7XVM - chains H and I of the 22 polymer chains in the assembly; structure by X-ray diffraction, 2.84 A resolution.

# Chain H
Name: Histone H2B type 1-J
From: Homo sapiens
UniProt: P06899 (H2B1J_HUMAN); residues 0-125 here correspond to UniProt positions 1-126 (UniProt number = residue number + 1)
Amino-acid sequence (128 residues; each row starts with the number of its first residue; numbers below 1 keep their minus sign (Gly-2 is residue -2)):
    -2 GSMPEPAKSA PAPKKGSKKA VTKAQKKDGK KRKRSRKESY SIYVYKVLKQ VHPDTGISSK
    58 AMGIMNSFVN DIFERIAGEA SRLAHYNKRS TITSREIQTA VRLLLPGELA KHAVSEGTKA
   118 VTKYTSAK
Disordered / not traced: -2 to 27
Differences from the reference sequence: expression tag (-2 to -1)
UniProt features mapped onto this chain:
  - modified residue: Pro1 (N-acetylproline), Glu2 (ADP-ribosyl glutamic acid), Lys5 (N6-(2-hydroxyisobutyryl)lysine), Ser6 (ADP-ribosylserine), Lys11 (N6-(beta-hydroxybutyryl)lysine), Lys12 (N6-(2-hydroxyisobutyryl)lysine), Ser14 (Phosphoserine), Lys15 (N6-acetyllysine), Lys16 (N6-(beta-hydroxybutyryl)lysine), Lys20 (N6-(2-hydroxyisobutyryl)lysine), Lys23 (N6-(2-hydroxyisobutyryl)lysine), Lys24 (N6-(2-hydroxyisobutyryl)lysine), Lys34 (N6-(2-hydroxyisobutyryl)lysine), Glu35 (PolyADP-ribosyl glutamic acid), Ser36 (Phosphoserine), Lys43 (N6-(2-hydroxyisobutyryl)lysine), Lys46 (N6-(2-hydroxyisobutyryl)lysine), Lys57 (N6,N6-dimethyllysine), Arg79 (Dimethylated arginine), Lys85 (N6,N6,N6-trimethyllysine) and 6 more in UniProt
  - glycosylation: Ser112 (O-linked (GlcNAc) serine)
  - cross-link (Glycyl lysine isopeptide (Lys-Gly)): Lys5 (interchain with G-Cter in SUMO2), Lys20 (interchain with G-Cter in SUMO2), Lys34 (interchain with G-Cter in ubiquitin), Lys120 (interchain with G-Cter in ubiquitin)

# Chain I
Molecule: 169-nt DNA strand
From: synthetic construct
Sequence (169 nucleotides; numbered -82 to 86; the number before each row is that of its first residue; numbers below 1 keep their minus sign (DG-82 is residue -82)):
   -82 GCTTTTTTTT TTCACAATCC CGGTGCCGAG GCCGCTCAAT TGGTCGTAGA CAGCTCTAGC
   -22 ACCGCTTAAA CGCACGTACG GAATCCGTAC GTGCGTTTAA GCGGTGCTAG AGCTGTCTAC
    38 GACCAATTGA GCGGCCTCGG CACCGGGATT GTGAAAAAAA AAAGCTGCA
Bound ions: Ca2+ site 1: DG-52 (shared with 1 residue of chain J); K+: DT-26, DA-25; Ca2+ site 2 near DG29 (its only coordinating residue here); Ca2+ site 3: DG51 (shared with 1 residue of chain J)

# How chain H and chain I interact
Residue-residue contacts (20):
  Lys28(H) - DT-28(I)  base contact
  Lys28(H) - DC-27(I)  sugar contact
  Arg29(H) - DC-27(I)  phosphate contact
  Lys30(H) - DG50(I)  phosphate contact
  Lys30(H) - DG51(I)  phosphate contact
  Arg31(H) - DT-26(I)  sugar contact
  Arg31(H) - DA-25(I)  salt bridge to the phosphate
  Arg31(H) - DG50(I)  sugar contact
  Arg31(H) - DG51(I)  hydrogen bond to the phosphate
  Ser32(H) - DG50(I)  phosphate contact
  Arg33(H) - DC49(I)  hydrogen bond to the sugar
  Arg33(H) - DG50(I)  phosphate contact
  Lys34(H) - DC49(I)  phosphate contact
  Lys34(H) - DG50(I)  hydrogen bond to the phosphate
  Glu35(H) - DC49(I)  phosphate contact
  Ser36(H) - DC49(I)  phosphate contact
  Ile39(H) - DG48(I)  phosphate contact
  Ile39(H) - DC49(I)  phosphate contact
  Tyr40(H) - DG48(I)  hydrogen bond to the phosphate
  Lys43(H) - DG48(I)  salt bridge to the phosphate
Also at the interface, not in a pair above, chain H (13 interface residues in all): Thr88
Also at the interface, not in a pair above, chain I (9 interface residues in all): DG38

# In short
Chain H and chain I form an interface of 13 and 9 residues respectively; the contacts include 4 hydrogen bonds
and 2 salt bridges. Among the polar pairs are Arg33(H)-DC49(I), Arg31(H)-DG51(I) and Lys34(H)-DG50(I).
DT-26(I) and DA-25(I) coordinate K+.
Here chain H is Histone H2B type 1-J (Homo sapiens) and chain I is a 169-nt DNA strand (synthetic construct).
Entry 7XVM (Crystal Structure of Nucleosome-H5 Linker Histone Assembly (sticky-169a DNA fragment)) was
determined by X-ray diffraction.
